Entry 3CF9 (X-ray diffraction, 2.60 A resolution); this record covers chains A and D of the 6 polymer chains in the assembly.

== Chain A (and D) ==
Name: (3R)-hydroxymyristoyl-acyl carrier protein dehydratase
Organism: Helicobacter pylori
Notes: EC 4.2.1.-; chain D of this document is another copy of the same molecule, construct and numbering; everything in this record applies to it too
Reference sequence: Q5G940 (Q5G940_HELPY); numbering as in UniProt (aligned over 1-159)
Sequence (159 residues; each row starts with the number of its first residue):
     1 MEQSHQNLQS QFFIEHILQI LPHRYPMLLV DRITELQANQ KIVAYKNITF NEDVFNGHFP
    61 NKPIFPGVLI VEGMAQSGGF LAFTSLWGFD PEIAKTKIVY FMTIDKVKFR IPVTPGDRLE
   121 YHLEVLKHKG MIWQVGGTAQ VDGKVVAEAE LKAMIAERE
Not modelled in the structure: 1-7
Residues lining bound ligands: Apigenin (AGI; 5,7-dihydroxy-2-(4-hydroxyphenyl)-4H-chromen-4-one): Phe59, Lys62, Ile64, Phe109, Arg110, Ile111, Pro112
Reported in the primary citation:
  - binding site for Apigenin: Leu21, Pro22, His23, Phe59, Lys62, Ile64, Ile98, Val99, Tyr100, Pro112
  - conformationally variable residues (side-chain flip): Tyr100
  - mutagenesis - Y100L: increased binding to Apigenin
  - catalytic residues: His58, Glu72 (citing earlier work)

== Interface between chain A and chain D ==
Residue-residue contacts (61):
  Ile14(A) with Phe50(D), hydrophobic; Pro63(D), hydrophobic
  Glu15(A) with Asn61(D); Lys62(D); Pro63(D)
  Leu18(A) with Phe50(D), hydrophobic
  Tyr25(A) with Tyr25(D); Phe50(D); Asn51(D); Glu52(D); Asp53(D); Asn56(D)
  Pro26(A) with Asn51(D)
  Leu28(A) with Phe50(D), hydrophobic
  Asp31(A) with Thr49(D), hydrogen bond; Phe50(D), hydrogen bond (side chain-backbone); Pro115(D); Gly116(D)
  Arg32(A) with Thr114(D); Pro115(D), hydrogen bond (side chain-backbone); Gly116(D); Asp117(D), salt bridge
  Tyr45(A) with Gly116(D), hydrogen bond (side chain-backbone)
  Lys46(A) with Thr49(D), hydrogen bond; Asn51(D)
  Asn47(A) with Asn47(D); Ile48(D), hydrogen bond (side chain-backbone); Thr49(D), hydrogen bond (backbone-side chain); Gly116(D), hydrogen bond (side chain-backbone); Asp117(D), hydrogen bond (side chain-backbone)
  Ile48(A) with Asn47(D), hydrogen bond (backbone-side chain)
  Thr49(A) with Asp31(D), hydrogen bond; Lys46(D), hydrogen bond; Asn47(D), hydrogen bond (side chain-backbone); Thr49(D); Glu52(D)
  Phe50(A) with Ile14(D), hydrophobic; Leu18(D), hydrophobic; Tyr25(D); Leu28(D), hydrophobic; Asp31(D), hydrogen bond (backbone-side chain)
  Asn51(A) with Tyr25(D); Pro26(D), hydrogen bond (side chain-backbone); Leu29(D); Lys46(D); Glu52(D)
  Glu52(A) with Tyr25(D); Thr49(D); Asn51(D), hydrogen bond
  Asp53(A) with Tyr25(D)
  Asn56(A) with Tyr25(D)
  Pro63(A) with Ile14(D), hydrophobic
  Thr114(A) with Arg32(D)
  Pro115(A) with Ile14(D), hydrophobic; Arg32(D), hydrogen bond (backbone-side chain)
  Gly116(A) with Asp31(D); Arg32(D); Tyr45(D), hydrogen bond (backbone-side chain); Asn47(D), hydrogen bond (backbone-side chain)
  Asp117(A) with Arg32(D), salt bridge; Asn47(D), hydrogen bond (backbone-side chain)
Also at the interface, not in a pair above, chain A (27 interface residues in all): Arg24, Met27, Leu29, Arg118
Also at the interface, not in a pair above, chain D (27 interface residues in all): Met27, Arg118

== In short ==
The chain A/chain D interface involves 27 residues from each chain; the contacts include 20 hydrogen bonds and
2 salt bridges. Among the polar pairs are Arg32(A)-Asp117(D), Asp31(A)-Thr49(D) and Asp31(A)-Phe50(D). Bound
to chain A: Apigenin. The paper reports catalytic residues His58(A) and Glu72(A); Y100L of chain A increases
binding to Apigenin.
Both chains are (3R)-hydroxymyristoyl-acyl carrier protein dehydratase (Helicobacter pylori). Entry 3CF9
(Crystal structure of (3R)-Hydroxyacyl-Acyl Carrier Protein Dehydratase (FabZ) from Helicobacter pylori in
complex with apigenin) was determined by X-ray diffraction (same publication as 3CF8 and 3D04).
